Entry 8WLH (electron microscopy, 3.70 A resolution); this record covers chains D and E of the 43 polymer chains in the assembly.

== Chain D ==
Protein: Flagellar biosynthetic protein FliQ
Source organism: Salmonella enterica subsp. enterica serovar Typhimurium str. LT2
UniProt: P0A1L5 (FLIQ_SALTY); residue numbers follow UniProt; this construct covers 1-89
Sequence (89 residues; each row starts with the number of its first residue):
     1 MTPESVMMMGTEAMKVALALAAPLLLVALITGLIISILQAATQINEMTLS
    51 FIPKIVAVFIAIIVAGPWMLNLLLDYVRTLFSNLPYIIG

== Chain E ==
Protein: Flagellar biosynthetic protein FliR
Source organism: Salmonella enterica subsp. enterica serovar Typhimurium str. LT2
UniProt: P54702 (FLIR_SALTY); numbering as in UniProt (aligned over 1-264)
Sequence (264 residues; each row starts with the number of its first residue):
     1 MIQVTSEQWLYWLHLYFWPLLRVLALISTAPILSERAIPKRVKLGLGIMI
    51 TLVIAPSLPANDTPLFSIAALWLAMQQILIGIALGFTMQFAFAAVRTAGE
   101 FIGLQMGLSFATFVDPGSHLNMPVLARIMDMLAMLLFLTFNGHLWLISLL
   151 VDTFHTLPIGSNPVNSNAFMALARAGGLIFLNGLMLALPVITLLLTLNLA
   201 LGLLNRMAPQLSIFVIGFPLTLTVGIMLMAALMPLIAPFCEHLFSEIFNL
   251 LADIVSEMPINNNP
Not modelled in the structure: 1-3, 257-264

== Chain D / chain E interface ==
Contacting residue pairs (32):
  M1(D) - T139(E)
  V6(D) - L132(E)  hydrophobic
  M7(D) - M233(E)
  M7(D) - P234(E)
  M7(D) - I236(E)  hydrophobic
  G10(D) - M233(E)
  T11(D) - A230(E)
  T11(D) - M233(E)
  T11(D) - P234(E)
  M14(D) - I226(E)
  M14(D) - M229(E)  hydrophobic
  M14(D) - A230(E)  hydrophobic
  L18(D) - T223(E)
  L18(D) - I226(E)  hydrophobic
  L18(D) - M227(E)  hydrophobic
  L25(D) - P219(E)
  L25(D) - T223(E)
  L29(D) - I216(E)  hydrophobic
  L29(D) - P219(E)  hydrophobic
  G32(D) - V215(E)
  L33(D) - I216(E)  hydrophobic
  S36(D) - L211(E)  hydrogen bond (side chain-backbone)
  Q39(D) - L211(E)
  A40(D) - L211(E)
  I44(D) - L211(E)
  N45(D) - Q210(E)  hydrogen bond
  M47(D) - Q210(E)
  S50(D) - V215(E)
  F51(D) - F214(E)
  F51(D) - V215(E)  hydrophobic
  K54(D) - F214(E)
  K54(D) - V215(E)  hydrogen bond (side chain-backbone)
Also at the interface, not in a pair above, chain D (22 interface residues in all): P3, A28
Also at the interface, not in a pair above, chain E (24 interface residues in all): L136, F140, A208, S212, I213, L220, L222, A237

== In short ==
22 residues of chain D face 24 of chain E across their interface, with 3 hydrogen bonds. Among the polar pairs
are S36(D)-L211(E), N45(D)-Q210(E) and K54(D)-V215(E).
Chain D is Flagellar biosynthetic protein FliQ and chain E is Flagellar biosynthetic protein FliR, both from
Salmonella enterica subsp. enterica serovar Typhimurium str. LT2; the structure, Cryo-EM structure of the
proximal rod-export apparatus and FlgF within the motor-hook complex in the CCW ..., was determined by
electron microscopy together with 8WHT, 8WIW, 8WK3, 8WK4, 8WKI, 8WKK and 11 further entries from the same
study.
